6XRF - chains A and C of the 3 polymer chains in the assembly; structure by X-ray diffraction, 2.56 A resolution.

[Chain A]
Molecule: Effector EagT6
Organism: Pseudomonas aeruginosa (strain ATCC 15692 / DSM 22644 / CIP 104116 / JCM 14847 / LMG 12228 / 1C / PRS 101 / PAO1)
Reference sequence: Q9I738 (EAGT6_PSEAE); residues 1-144 here = UniProt positions 1-144
Chain sequence (146 residues; each row starts with the number of its first residue):
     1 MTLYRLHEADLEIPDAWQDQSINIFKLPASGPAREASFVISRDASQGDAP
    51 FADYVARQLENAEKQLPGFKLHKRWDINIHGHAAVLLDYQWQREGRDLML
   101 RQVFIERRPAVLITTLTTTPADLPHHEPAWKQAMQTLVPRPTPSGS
Not modelled in the structure: 1, 142-146
Sequence notes: expression tag (145-146)
Reported in the primary citation:
  - specificity-determining residues: Phe-104

[Chain C]
Molecule: PAAR motif family protein
Organism: Pseudomonas aeruginosa
Reference sequence: A0A2R3IMB8 (A0A2R3IMB8_PSEAI); residues 1-60 here = UniProt positions 1-60
Chain sequence (67 residues; row label = number of the first residue in the row):
     1 MDAQAAARLGDEIAHGFGVAAMVAGAVAGALIGAAVVAATAATGGLAAVI
    51 LAGSIAAGGLSHHHHHH
Not modelled in the structure: 39-40, 60-67
Sequence notes: expression tag (61-67)
Reported in the primary citation:
  - specificity-determining residues: Ala-26 (proposed by the authors, not directly observed)
  - mutagenesis - D11A: decreased growth
  - mutagenesis - D11A, H15A: decreased stability in response to VgrG1a

[Interface between chain A and chain C]
Residue-residue contacts (31):
  Gln-20(A) / Ile-13(C)
  Gln-20(A) / Ala-20(C)
  Ile-24(A) / Val-36(C)  hydrophobic
  Glu-35(A) / Val-37(C)
  Ala-36(A) / Val-37(C)
  Ser-37(A) / Gly-33(C)  hydrogen bond (side chain-backbone)
  Ser-37(A) / Val-37(C)
  Val-39(A) / Ile-32(C)  hydrophobic
  Asp-43(A) / Gly-25(C)
  Gln-58(A) / Ala-24(C)
  Gln-58(A) / Gly-25(C)  hydrogen bond (side chain-backbone)
  Gln-58(A) / Ala-26(C)  hydrogen bond (side chain-backbone)
  Asn-61(A) / Ala-24(C)
  Gln-65(A) / Val-23(C)
  Leu-66(A) / Ala-30(C)  hydrophobic
  Tyr-89(A) / Ala-26(C)
  Tyr-89(A) / Ala-30(C)
  Trp-91(A) / Ala-30(C)
  Trp-91(A) / Leu-31(C)  hydrophobic
  Trp-91(A) / Ala-34(C)  hydrophobic
  Arg-93(A) / Ile-55(C)
  Arg-96(A) / Val-37(C)
  Leu-98(A) / Ala-34(C)  hydrophobic
  Leu-100(A) / Ala-30(C)  hydrophobic
  Gln-102(A) / Ala-26(C)  hydrogen bond (side chain-backbone)
  Gln-102(A) / Ala-30(C)
  Phe-104(A) / Ala-26(C)  hydrophobic
  Ile-113(A) / Gly-25(C)
  Thr-115(A) / Gly-29(C)
  Thr-117(A) / Gly-33(C)
  Thr-117(A) / Val-37(C)
Interface residues without a listed pair, chain A (26 interface residues in all): Ile-22, Lys-26, Ser-41, Ala-62
Interface residues without a listed pair, chain C (21 interface residues in all): Gly-18, Ala-21, Val-27, Gly-45, Val-49, Leu-51
Interface features reported in the paper:
  - pairs named by the authors: Leu-66(A)/Ala-30(C), Gly-25(C)/Leu-66(A)
  - interface residues, chain A: Ile-22(A), Ile-24(A), Ser-37(A), Ser-41(A), Gln-58(A), Ala-62(A), Leu-66(A), Leu-98(A), Gln-102(A), Phe-104(A), Ile-113(A)

[In short]
Chain A and chain C form an interface of 26 and 21 residues respectively; the contacts include 4 hydrogen
bonds. Polar contacts include Ser-37(A)/Gly-33(C), Gln-58(A)/Gly-25(C) and Gln-58(A)/Ala-26(C). The authors
report contacts between Leu-66(A) and Ala-30(C) and Gly-25(C) and Leu-66(A). The paper reports that D11A and
H15A of chain C reduce stability in response to VgrG1a; interface residues Ile-22(A), Ile-24(A) and Ser-37(A)
among others.
Here chain A is Effector EagT6 (Pseudomonas aeruginosa (strain ATCC 15692 / DSM 22644 / CIP 104116 / JCM 14847
/ LMG 12228 / 1C / PRS 101 / PAO1)) and chain C is PAAR motif family protein (Pseudomonas aeruginosa). Entry
6XRF (EagT6 Tse6 NT complex) was determined by X-ray diffraction together with 6XRR from the same study.
